PDB entry 7TCT | X-ray diffraction, 2.50 A resolution | chains H and L of the 4 polymer chains in the assembly

== Chain H ==
Protein: Fab heavy chain
From: Mus musculus
Notes: antibody fragment or engineered binder
Amino-acid sequence (221 residues; row label = number of the first residue in the row):
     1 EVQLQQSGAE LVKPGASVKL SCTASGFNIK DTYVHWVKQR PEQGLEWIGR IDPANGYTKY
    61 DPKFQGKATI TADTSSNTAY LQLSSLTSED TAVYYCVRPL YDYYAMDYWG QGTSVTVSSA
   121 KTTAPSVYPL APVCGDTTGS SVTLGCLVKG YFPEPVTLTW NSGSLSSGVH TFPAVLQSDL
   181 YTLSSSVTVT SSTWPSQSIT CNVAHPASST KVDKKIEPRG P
Not modelled in the structure: 135-137, 220-221
Disulfides: Cys22-Cys96, Cys146-Cys201

== Chain L ==
Protein: Fab light chain
From: Mus musculus
Notes: antibody fragment or engineered binder
Amino-acid sequence (214 residues; numbered 1 to 214; the number before each row is that of its first residue):
     1 DILMTQSPSS MSVSLGDTVS ITCHASQGIS SNIGWLQQKP GKSFMGLIYY GTNLVDGVPS
    61 RFSGSGSGAD YSLTISSLDS EDFADYYCVQ YAQLPYTFGG GTKLEIKRAD AAPTVSIFPP
   121 SSEQLTSGGA SVVCFLNNFY PKDINVKWKI DGSERQNGVL NSWTDQDSKD STYSMSSTLT
   181 LTKDEYERHN SYTCEATHKT STSPIVKSFN RNEC
Disulfides: Cys23-Cys88, Cys134-Cys194

== How chain H and chain L interact ==
Residue-residue contacts (76):
  His35(H) with Tyr96(L)
  Val37(H) with Phe98(L), hydrophobic
  Gln39(H) with Gln38(L), hydrogen bond; Phe44(L); Tyr87(L)
  Leu45(H) with Phe44(L), hydrophobic; Tyr87(L), hydrophobic; Phe98(L)
  Trp47(H) with Pro95(L), hydrophobic; Tyr96(L); Phe98(L)
  Arg50(H) with Leu94(L)
  Lys59(H) with Leu94(L)
  Asp61(H) with Pro95(L)
  Tyr95(H) with Gln38(L), hydrogen bond; Ser43(L); Phe44(L), hydrophobic
  Leu100(H) with Val55(L), hydrophobic; Asp56(L)
  Tyr101(H) with Tyr49(L); Asp56(L), hydrogen bond
  Asp102(H) with Tyr50(L); Tyr91(L), hydrogen bond
  Tyr104(H) with Tyr91(L); Tyr96(L), hydrogen bond (backbone-side chain)
  Met106(H) with Leu36(L); Tyr96(L), hydrophobic
  Asp107(H) with Gly46(L); Tyr49(L); Val55(L)
  Trp109(H) with Leu36(L); Phe44(L), hydrophobic
  Gly110(H) with Ser43(L), hydrogen bond (backbone-side chain)
  Gln111(H) with Ser43(L)
  Tyr128(H) with Ser121(L); Glu123(L); Gln124(L); Ser127(L)
  Pro129(H) with Ser121(L); Glu123(L)
  Leu130(H) with Phe118(L); Val133(L), hydrophobic
  Ala131(H) with Phe118(L)
  Val133(H) with Pro119(L); Phe209(L), hydrophobic; Cys214(L), hydrophobic
  Cys134(H) with Cys214(L), disulfide
  Thr143(H) with Ser116(L); Phe118(L)
  Gly145(H) with Phe135(L)
  Leu147(H) with Ser131(L)
  Lys149(H) with Thr180(L)
  Ser167(H) with Lys169(L), hydrogen bond
  His170(H) with Asn137(L); Asn138(L), hydrogen bond; Ser174(L), hydrogen bond
  Phe172(H) with Phe135(L), hydrophobic; Asn137(L); Ser162(L); Thr164(L); Ser174(L); Met175(L); Ser176(L)
  Pro173(H) with Ser162(L), hydrogen bond (backbone-side chain); Trp163(L)
  Val175(H) with Leu160(L), hydrophobic; Asn161(L); Ser162(L)
  Gln177(H) with Leu160(L)
  Ser184(H) with Phe135(L); Ser176(L), hydrogen bond
  Ser185(H) with Phe135(L)
  Ser186(H) with Phe135(L); Asn137(L), hydrogen bond
  Arg219(H) with Pro119(L), hydrogen bond (side chain-backbone); Pro120(L)
Other interface residues (no listed pair), chain H (46 interface residues in all): Glu46, Lys63, Ala105, Gly112, Pro132, Leu144, Thr171, Lys214
Other interface residues (no listed pair), chain L (44 interface residues in all): Asp1, Ile48, Ile117, Asp167
Inter-chain disulfides: Cys134(H)-Cys214(L)

== Summary ==
The interface between chain H and chain L involves 46 residues on one side and 44 on the other, with 1
disulfide bond and 13 hydrogen bonds. Among the polar pairs are Gln39(H)-Gln38(L), Tyr95(H)-Gln38(L) and
Tyr101(H)-Asp56(L).
Here chain H is Fab heavy chain and chain L is Fab light chain, both from Mus musculus. Entry 7TCT (Integrin
alpha IIB beta3 complex with UR2922) was determined by X-ray diffraction together with 7L8P, 7TD8, 7THO, 7TMZ,
7TPD, 7U60 and 15 further entries from the same study.
